PDB entry 8GJI | X-ray diffraction, 1.81 A resolution | chains A and B

Chain A:
Molecule: GCG binder
Organism: synthetic construct
Sequence (174 residues; each row starts with the number of its first residue):
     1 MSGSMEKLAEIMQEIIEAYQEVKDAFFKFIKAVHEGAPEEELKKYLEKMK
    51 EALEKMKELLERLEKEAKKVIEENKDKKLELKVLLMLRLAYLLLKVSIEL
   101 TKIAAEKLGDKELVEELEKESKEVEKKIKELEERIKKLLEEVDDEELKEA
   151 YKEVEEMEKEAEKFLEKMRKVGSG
Disordered / not traced: 1-2, 170-174

Chain B:
Molecule: Glucagon
Reference sequence: P01273 (GLUC_MESAU); residues 172-200 here correspond to UniProt positions 53-81 (UniProt number = residue number - 119)
Sequence (29 residues; row label = number of the first residue in the row):
   172 HSQGTFTSDYSKYLDSRRAQDFVQWLMNT
Disordered / not traced: 172-178
Swiss-Prot annotation at these positions:
  - modified residue: Ser173 (Phosphoserine)

Interface between chain A and chain B:
Residue-residue contacts - 42 pairs, chain A then chain B:
  Met5(A) with Met198(B)
  Ala9(A) with Met198(B), hydrophobic
  Met12(A) with Val194(B), hydrophobic
  Gln13(A) with Gln191(B)
  Ile16(A) with Ser187(B); Ala190(B); Gln191(B); Val194(B), hydrophobic
  Tyr19(A) with Leu185(B), hydrogen bond (side chain-backbone)
  Gln20(A) with Ser187(B), hydrogen bond
  Lys23(A) with Leu185(B), hydrogen bond (side chain-backbone); Asp186(B)
  Lys78(A) with Thr200(B), hydrogen bond (side chain-backbone)
  Lys82(A) with Leu197(B); Thr200(B), hydrogen bond
  Leu85(A) with Leu197(B), hydrophobic
  Met86(A) with Leu197(B), hydrophobic; Met198(B), hydrophobic
  Leu89(A) with Phe193(B), hydrophobic; Val194(B), hydrophobic
  Val96(A) with Leu185(B), hydrophobic
  Asp144(A) with Thr200(B)
  Glu146(A) with Trp196(B), hydrogen bond
  Leu147(A) with Leu197(B), hydrophobic; Thr200(B)
  Glu149(A) with Trp196(B)
  Ala150(A) with Phe193(B); Trp196(B)
  Glu153(A) with Arg189(B), salt bridge; Phe193(B); Trp196(B)
  Val154(A) with Phe193(B), hydrophobic
  Glu156(A) with Tyr184(B), hydrogen bond
  Met157(A) with Tyr184(B); Arg189(B)
  Glu160(A) with Ser182(B); Tyr184(B)
  Ala161(A) with Leu185(B), hydrophobic
  Phe164(A) with Asp180(B); Leu185(B), hydrophobic
  Lys167(A) with Ser179(B), hydrogen bond (side chain-backbone); Asp180(B), salt bridge
Also at the interface, not in a pair above, chain A (28 interface residues in all): Met168

In short:
The interface between chain A and chain B involves 28 residues on one side and 16 on the other; the contacts
include 8 hydrogen bonds and 2 salt bridges. Polar pairs include Glu153(A)-Arg189(B), Lys167(A)-Asp180(B) and
Tyr19(A)-Leu185(B).
Here chain A is GCG binder (synthetic construct) and chain B is Glucagon. Entry 8GJI (De novo design of
high-affinity protein binders to bioactive helical peptides) was determined by X-ray diffraction, deposited
together with 8GJG, 8T5E and 8T5F.
